Entry 5KAW (X-ray diffraction, 1.86 A resolution); this record covers chain A.

[Chain A]
Protein: SA2223 protein
From: Staphylococcus aureus (strain N315)
UniProt: A0A0H3JRN6 (A0A0H3JRN6_STAAN); residues 1-157 here = UniProt positions 1-157
Sequence (165 residues; row label = number of the first residue in the row):
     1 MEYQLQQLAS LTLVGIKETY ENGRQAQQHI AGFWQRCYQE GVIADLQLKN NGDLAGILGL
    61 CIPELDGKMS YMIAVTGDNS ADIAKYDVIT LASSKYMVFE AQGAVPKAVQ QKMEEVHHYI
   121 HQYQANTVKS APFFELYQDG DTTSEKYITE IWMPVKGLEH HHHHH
Construct notes: expression tag (158-165)
Ligand contacts:
  - tetraphenylphosphonium (P4P): H117, I120, H121, Q124, T127, V128, K129, A131, F133, M153, P154
  - rhodamine 6g (RHQ): Q27, I30, A31, W34, Q35, Y38, I57, Y71, V105, P106, V109, Q110, E135, Y137, T142, T143

[Summary]
Bound to chain A: rhodamine 6g and tetraphenylphosphonium.
Chain A is SA2223 protein (Staphylococcus aureus (strain N315)); the structure, The structure of SAV2435 bound
to TETRAPHENYLPHOSPHONIUM and RHODAMINE 6G, was determined by X-ray diffraction, deposited together with 5KAT,
5KAU, 5KAV, 5KAX and 5KCB.
